Entry 7RKN (electron microscopy, 3.60 A resolution); this record covers chains A and B of the 6 polymer chains in the assembly.

[Chain A]
Protein: Guanine nucleotide-binding protein G(i) subunit alpha-1
Source organism: Homo sapiens
UniProtKB: P63096 (GNAI1_HUMAN); residues 2-354 here = UniProt positions 2-354
Sequence (353 residues; numbered 2 to 354; the number before each row is that of its first residue):
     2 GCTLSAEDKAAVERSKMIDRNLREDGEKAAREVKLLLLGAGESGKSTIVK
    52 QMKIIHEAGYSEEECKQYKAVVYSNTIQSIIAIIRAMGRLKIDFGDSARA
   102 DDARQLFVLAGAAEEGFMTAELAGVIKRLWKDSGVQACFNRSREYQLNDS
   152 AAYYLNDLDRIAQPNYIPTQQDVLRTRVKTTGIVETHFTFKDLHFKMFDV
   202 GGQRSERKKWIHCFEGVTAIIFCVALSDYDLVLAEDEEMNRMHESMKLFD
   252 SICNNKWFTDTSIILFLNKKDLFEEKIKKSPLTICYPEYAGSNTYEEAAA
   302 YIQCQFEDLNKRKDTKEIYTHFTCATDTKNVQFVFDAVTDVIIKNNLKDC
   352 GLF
Unresolved in the structure: 2-3, 55-181, 234-240
Curated features (UniProtKB/Swiss-Prot):
  - region: Lys35 to Thr48 (G1 motif), Asp173 to Thr181 (G2 motif), Phe196 to Arg205 (G3 motif), Ile265 to Asp272 (G4 motif), Thr324 to Thr329 (G5 motif)
  - binding site (GTP): Glu43 to Thr48, Ser151, Leu175 to Thr181, Asp200 to Gln204, Asn269 to Asp272, Ala326
  - binding site (Mg(2+)): Ser47, Thr181
  - modified residue: Arg178 (ADP-ribosylarginine), Gln204 (Deamidated glutamine), Cys351 (ADP-ribosylcysteine)
  - lipidation: Gly2 (N-myristoyl glycine), Cys3 (S-palmitoyl cysteine)
  - natural variant: Gly40 (G40C: In NEDHISB; G40R: In NEDHISB), Gly45 (G45D: In NEDHISB), Thr48 (T48I: In NEDHISB; T48K: In NEDHISB), Gln52 (Q52P: In NEDHISB), Ser75 (deletion: In NEDHISB; uncertain significance), Gln172 (deletion: In NEDHISB), Asp173 (D173V: In NEDHISB), Glu186 to Phe189 (deletion: In NEDHISB; uncertain significance), Cys224 (C224Y: In NEDHISB), Lys270 (K270N: In NEDHISB; K270R: In NEDHISB), Asp272 (D272G: In NEDHISB), Ala326 (A326P: In NEDHISB), 1 further natural variant entry in UniProt
  - mutagenesis: Gly42 (G42R: Abolishes switch to an activated conformation and dissociation from beta and gamma subunits upon GTP binding. Abolishes interaction with RGS family members), Glu116 (E116L: Enhances interaction (inactive GDP-bound) with RGS14), Gln147 (Q147L: Enhances interaction (inactive GDP-bound) with RGS14), Glu245 (E245L: Enhances interaction (inactive GDP-bound) with RGS14)
From the paper describing this entry:
  - conformationally variable residues (loop rearrangement): Thr324 to Thr327

[Chain B]
Protein: Guanine nucleotide-binding protein G(I)/G(S)/G(T) subunit beta-1
Source organism: Homo sapiens
UniProtKB: P62873 (GBB1_HUMAN); numbering as in UniProt (aligned over 2-340)
Sequence (345 residues; numbered -4 to 340; the number before each row is that of its first residue; numbers below 1 keep their minus sign (Gly-4 is residue -4)):
    -4 GPGSSGSELDQLRQEAEQLKNQIRDARKACADATLSQITNNIDPVGRIQM
    46 RTRRTLRGHLAKIYAMHWGTDSRLLVSASQDGKLIIWDSYTTNKVHAIPL
    96 RSSWVMTCAYAPSGNYVACGGLDNICSIYNLKTREGNVRVSRELAGHTGY
   146 LSCCRFLDDNQIVTSSGDTTCALWDIETGQQTTTFTGHTGDVMSLSLAPD
   196 TRLFVSGACDASAKLWDVREGMCRQTFTGHESDINAICFFPNGNAFATGS
   246 DDATCRLFDLRADQELMTYSHDNIICGITSVSFSKSGRLLLAGYDDFNCN
   296 VWDALKADRAGVLAGHDNRVSCLGVTDDGMAVATGSWDSFLKIWN
Unresolved in the structure: -4 to 4
Construct notes: expression tag (-4 to 1)
Curated features (UniProtKB/Swiss-Prot):
  - modified residue: Ser2 (N-acetylserine), His266 (Phosphohistidine)
  - natural variant: Leu30 (L30F: In MRD42; uncertain significance), Arg52 (R52G: In MRD42), Gly64 (G64V: In MRD42), Asp76 (D76E: In MRD42; D76G: In MRD42), Gly77 (G77S: In MRD42), Lys78 (K78R: In MRD42), Ile80 (I80N: In MRD42; I80T: In MRD42), His91 (H91R: In MRD42; uncertain significance), Ala92 (A92T: In MRD42), Pro94 (P94S: In MRD42), Leu95 (L95P: In MRD42), Arg96 (R96L: In MRD42), 5 further natural variant entries in UniProt
Cystine bridges: Cys121-Cys149

[Interface between chain A and chain B]
Residue-residue contacts (49; chain A residue first):
  Asp9(A) - Asn88(B)
  Val13(A) - Asn88(B)
  Arg15(A) - Val90(B)  hydrogen bond (side chain-backbone)
  Arg15(A) - His91(B)
  Ser16(A) - Lys89(B)  hydrogen bond
  Ile19(A) - Lys89(B)
  Ile19(A) - His91(B)
  Ile19(A) - Ala92(B)  hydrophobic
  Asp20(A) - Lys89(B)  salt bridge
  Leu23(A) - Gly53(B)
  Leu23(A) - Lys78(B)
  Asp26(A) - Lys78(B)  salt bridge
  Gly27(A) - Leu55(B)
  Gly183(A) - Asn119(B)
  Ile184(A) - Trp99(B)
  Ile184(A) - Leu117(B)
  Glu186(A) - Ser97(B)
  Glu186(A) - Trp99(B)  hydrogen bond
  Phe199(A) - Trp99(B)  hydrophobic
  Gln204(A) - Leu117(B)  hydrogen bond (side chain-backbone)
  Gln204(A) - Asn119(B)
  Gln204(A) - Gly144(B)
  Gln204(A) - Tyr145(B)
  Ser206(A) - Tyr145(B)
  Ser206(A) - Gly162(B)
  Ser206(A) - Asp186(B)
  Glu207(A) - Asp186(B)
  Glu207(A) - Cys204(B)  hydrogen bond
  Lys209(A) - Asp228(B)  salt bridge
  Lys210(A) - Tyr145(B)
  Lys210(A) - Met188(B)
  Lys210(A) - Cys204(B)
  Lys210(A) - Asp228(B)  salt bridge
  Lys210(A) - Asn230(B)
  Trp211(A) - Leu117(B)  hydrophobic
  His213(A) - Lys57(B)
  His213(A) - Tyr59(B)  hydrogen bond
  His213(A) - Trp332(B)
  Cys214(A) - Lys57(B)  hydrogen bond (backbone-side chain)
  Cys214(A) - Tyr59(B)  hydrogen bond (backbone-side chain)
  Cys214(A) - Gln75(B)
  Cys214(A) - Trp99(B)
  Cys214(A) - Met101(B)  hydrophobic
  Phe215(A) - Trp99(B)  hydrophobic
  Phe215(A) - Leu117(B)  hydrophobic
  Glu216(A) - Lys57(B)  hydrogen bond (backbone-side chain)
  Glu216(A) - Trp332(B)
  Trp258(A) - Arg314(B)
  Trp258(A) - Trp332(B)  hydrophobic
Other interface residues (no listed pair), chain A (26 interface residues in all): Thr182, Arg205
Other interface residues (no listed pair), chain B (29 interface residues in all): Ser98, Asp118, Asp246

[In short]
The interface between chain A and chain B involves 26 residues on one side and 29 on the other; the contacts
include 9 hydrogen bonds and 4 salt bridges. Polar pairs include Asp20(A)-Lys89(B), Asp26(A)-Lys78(B) and
Lys209(A)-Asp228(B). From the paper: conformational variability at Thr324(A).
Here chain A is Guanine nucleotide-binding protein G(i) subunit alpha-1 and chain B is Guanine
nucleotide-binding protein G(I)/G(S)/G(T) subunit beta-1, both from Homo sapiens. Entry 7RKN (Structure of
CX3CL1-US28-Gi-scFv16 in OC-state) was determined by electron microscopy together with 7RKF, 7RKM, 7RKX and
7RKY from the same study.
